6ICH - chain A; structure by X-ray diffraction, 2.00 A resolution.

# Chain A
Name: Growth factor receptor-bound protein 2
Organism: Homo sapiens
UniProtKB: P62993 (GRB2_HUMAN); residues 60-152 here = UniProt positions 60-152
Sequence (95 residues; each row starts with the number of its first residue):
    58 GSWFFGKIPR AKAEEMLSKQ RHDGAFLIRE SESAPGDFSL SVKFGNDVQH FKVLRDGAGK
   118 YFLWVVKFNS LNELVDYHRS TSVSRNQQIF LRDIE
Not modelled in the structure: 58-59
Differences from the reference sequence: expression tag (58-59)
UniProt features mapped onto this chain:
  - modified residue: Lys109 (N6-acetyllysine)
  - cross-link: Lys109 (Glycyl lysine isopeptide (Lys-Gly) (interchain with G-Cter in ubiquitin))
What the authors report for this chain:
  - conformationally variable residues (domain motion): Trp121, Val123 to Glu152
  - mutagenesis - W121S: abolished binding to CD28

# Overview
The paper reports that W121S abolishes binding to CD28; conformational variability at Trp121 and Val123.
Chain A is Growth factor receptor-bound protein 2 (Homo sapiens); the structure, Grb2 SH2 domain in domain
swapped dimer form, was determined by X-ray diffraction together with 6ICG from the same study.
